Entry 4RWW (X-ray diffraction, 1.60 A resolution); this record covers chains A and B of the 3 polymer chains in the assembly.

Chain A (and B):
Name: Lmo2692 protein
Source organism: Listeria monocytogenes
Notes: chain B of this document is another copy of the same molecule, construct and numbering; everything in this record applies to it too
UniProt: Q8Y3Y7 (Q8Y3Y7_LISMO); residues 1-109 here = UniProt positions 1-109
Sequence (113 residues; row label = number of the first residue in the row):
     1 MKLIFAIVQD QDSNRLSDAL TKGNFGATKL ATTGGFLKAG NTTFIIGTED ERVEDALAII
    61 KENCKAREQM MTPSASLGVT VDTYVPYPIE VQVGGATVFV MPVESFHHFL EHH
Differences from the reference sequence: expression tag (110-113)
Residues lining bound ligands:
  - cyclic-di-AMP (2BA; (2R,3R,3aS,5R,7aR,9R,10R,10aS,12R,14aR)-2,9-bis(6-amino-9H-purin-9-yl)octahydro-2H,7H-difuro[3,2-d:3',2'-j][1,3,7,9,2,8 ]tetraoxadiphosphacyclododecine-3,5,10,12-tetrol 5,12-dioxide), molecule 1: Met1, Glu49, Asp50, Glu51, Arg52
  - cyclic-di-AMP (2BA), molecule 2: Ile7, Thr33, Gly34, Gly35, Phe36, Leu37, Lys38, Asn41, Val91, Gln92, Val93, Gly94, Thr97, Phe99
  - cyclic-di-AMP (2BA), molecule 3: Asn24, Gly26, Ala27, Thr28, Ile45, Ile46, Gly47, His108
What the authors report for this chain:
  - binding site for cyclic-di-AMP: Gly26, Ala27, Thr28, Gly35, Phe36, Leu37, Asn41, Gly47, Gln92, Gly94, Thr97, Phe99, His108
  - conformationally variable residues (loop rearrangement): Gly94 to Ala96
  - mutagenesis - F36A (7 mumol/L), N41A (140 mumol/L): decreased binding to cyclic-di-AMP

Interface between chain A and chain B:
Contacting residue pairs (53):
  Lys2(A) - Glu104(B)  salt bridge
  Phe5(A) - Phe5(B)  hydrophobic
  Ile7(A) - Thr28(B)
  Leu30(A) - Leu30(B)  hydrophobic
  Thr32(A) - Thr28(B)
  Thr32(A) - Lys29(B)
  Thr32(A) - Leu30(B)
  Thr33(A) - Thr28(B)
  Thr33(A) - Lys29(B)  hydrogen bond (backbone-backbone)
  Gly34(A) - Ala27(B)
  Gly35(A) - Ser17(B)  hydrogen bond (backbone-side chain)
  Gly35(A) - Thr21(B)
  Gly35(A) - Ala27(B)  hydrogen bond (backbone-backbone)
  Phe36(A) - Thr21(B)
  Lys38(A) - Asn14(B)  hydrogen bond
  Lys38(A) - Asp18(B)  salt bridge
  Thr43(A) - Thr28(B)
  Leu57(A) - His107(B)
  Leu57(A) - Phe109(B)
  Ile60(A) - Phe109(B)  hydrophobic
  Lys61(A) - Phe109(B)
  Lys61(A) - Glu111(B)
  Lys65(A) - Glu111(B)
  Lys65(A) - His112(B)
  Ala66(A) - Leu110(B)
  Ala66(A) - Glu111(B)  hydrogen bond (backbone-backbone)
  Ala66(A) - His112(B)  hydrogen bond (backbone-side chain)
  Gly94(A) - His108(B)
  Gly94(A) - Phe109(B)
  Gly94(A) - Leu110(B)
  Gly95(A) - Phe109(B)  hydrogen bond (backbone-backbone)
  Ala96(A) - His107(B)
  Ala96(A) - His108(B)
  Ala96(A) - Phe109(B)  hydrogen bond (backbone-backbone)
  Thr97(A) - Phe106(B)
  Thr97(A) - His107(B)
  Thr97(A) - His108(B)
  Val98(A) - Phe106(B)
  Val98(A) - His107(B)  hydrogen bond (backbone-backbone)
  Val98(A) - Phe109(B)  hydrophobic
  Phe99(A) - Leu3(B)  hydrophobic
  Phe99(A) - Gly47(B)
  Phe99(A) - Ser105(B)
  Phe99(A) - Phe106(B)  hydrophobic
  Val100(A) - Val103(B)
  Val100(A) - Glu104(B)  hydrogen bond (backbone-backbone)
  Val100(A) - Ser105(B)  hydrogen bond (backbone-backbone)
  Met101(A) - Leu3(B)  hydrophobic
  Met101(A) - Met101(B)  hydrophobic
  Met101(A) - Pro102(B)
  Met101(A) - Val103(B)  hydrophobic
  Pro102(A) - Pro102(B)
  Pro102(A) - Glu104(B)
Interface residues without a listed pair, chain A (27 interface residues in all): Asn41, Cys64

In short:
27 residues of chain A and 23 residues of chain B are in contact, with 11 hydrogen bonds and 2 salt bridges.
Polar pairs include Lys2(A)-Glu104(B), Lys38(A)-Asp18(B) and Gly35(A)-Ser17(B). The paper reports a binding
site for cyclic-di-AMP at Gly26(A), Ala27(A) and Thr28(A) among others; F36A and N41A of chain A reduce
binding to cyclic-di-AMP.
Both chains are Lmo2692 protein (Listeria monocytogenes). Entry 4RWW (Crystal Structure of L. monocytogenes
PstA in complex with cyclic-di-AMP) was determined by X-ray diffraction together with 4RWX from the same
study.
